7JTK - chains I and K of the 39 polymer chains in the assembly; structure by electron microscopy, 3.20 A resolution.

[Chain I]
Name: Flagellar radial spoke protein 5
Source organism: Chlamydomonas reinhardtii
Notes: EC 1.-.-.-
UniProt: Q27YU7 (RSP5_CHLRE); numbering as in UniProt (aligned over 1-521)
Amino-acid sequence (521 residues; each row starts with the number of its first residue):
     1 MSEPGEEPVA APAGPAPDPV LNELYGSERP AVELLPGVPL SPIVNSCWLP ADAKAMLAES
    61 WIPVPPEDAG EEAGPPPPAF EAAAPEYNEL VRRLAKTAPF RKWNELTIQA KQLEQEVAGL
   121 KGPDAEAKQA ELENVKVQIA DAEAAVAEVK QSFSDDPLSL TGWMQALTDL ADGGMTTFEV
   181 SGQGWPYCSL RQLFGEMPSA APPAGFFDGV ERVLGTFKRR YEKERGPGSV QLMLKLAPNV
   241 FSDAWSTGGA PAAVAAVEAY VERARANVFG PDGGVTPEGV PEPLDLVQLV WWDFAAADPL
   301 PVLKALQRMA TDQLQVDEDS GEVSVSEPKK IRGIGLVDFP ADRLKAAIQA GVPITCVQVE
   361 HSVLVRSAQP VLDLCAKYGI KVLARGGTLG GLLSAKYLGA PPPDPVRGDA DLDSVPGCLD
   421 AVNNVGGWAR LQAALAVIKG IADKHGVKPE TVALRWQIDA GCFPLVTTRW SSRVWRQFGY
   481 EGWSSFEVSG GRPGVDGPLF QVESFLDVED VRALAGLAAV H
Not modelled in the structure: 1-15, 64-77, 317-322, 519-521
UniProt features mapped onto this chain:
  - modified residue (Asymmetric dimethylarginine): Arg191, Arg366

[Chain K]
Name: Flagellar radial spoke protein 6
Source organism: Chlamydomonas reinhardtii
UniProt: Q01657 (RSP6_CHLRE); residues 1-459 here = UniProt positions 1-459
Amino-acid sequence (459 residues; row label = number of the first residue in the row):
     1 MAADVGQALA FLQQVKTTQG ASIYEGLKAA LAKVLEDRPV NAVEALETSV LSTPPAANLS
    61 VPLVPAASAA AAAAAVAKAS LFGDPEPVLD PESGEPIDPD APNEFECEDV EGDGDLLDGL
   121 GVGLGRQEMY AAMLAVKRLG EDAKRGVSTV RFFGKFFGTQ ADYYVFETTL QSNPDMPEAP
   181 EGTIPLEPYG EGVNAYIYFV SNTLGGPLQQ LPYVTPEQIK ASRLLRRYLT GRLDAPVSAF
   241 PAFPGNEANY LRALIARISA ATVCCPRGFF TADDDSAELS ANDEWVPLKG REMALPVNWS
   301 HRYAHLKGQG RTVTHKRDPP DEEEEPEKNF WTAEEMEAGP PPLATLDTDA PLPAATGDKV
   361 PPPAWSPVFA SASVTTRNQV AGVRSNRWPG AVCACAGRHF TSMYVGWGIK AGGEWSPCPP
   421 PPPVPQWGAP AAGVEGGQQL LLECNDLPPK PAPPEEEDE
Not modelled in the structure: 1-3, 320-329, 431-438, 450-459
UniProt features mapped onto this chain:
  - modified residue (Asymmetric dimethylarginine): Arg267, Arg398

[How chain I and chain K interact]
Contacting residue pairs (40):
  Lys54(I) - Glu92(K)  hydrogen bond (side chain-backbone)
  Lys54(I) - Ser93(K)
  Trp185(I) - Pro65(K)
  Trp185(I) - Ala66(K)
  Trp185(I) - Ser68(K)
  Trp185(I) - Ala69(K)
  Trp185(I) - Ala72(K)  hydrophobic
  Pro186(I) - Val64(K)  hydrophobic
  Tyr187(I) - Leu63(K)
  Leu190(I) - Val76(K)  hydrophobic
  Phe194(I) - Ala69(K)
  Phe194(I) - Ala73(K)  hydrophobic
  Phe194(I) - Val76(K)
  Pro198(I) - Ile97(K)  hydrophobic
  Ala200(I) - Ile97(K)  hydrophobic
  Ala200(I) - Asp98(K)
  Ala201(I) - Ile97(K)  hydrophobic
  Pro202(I) - Pro91(K)
  Pro202(I) - Ile97(K)
  Asp208(I) - Pro91(K)
  Arg212(I) - Glu92(K)  salt bridge
  Phe241(I) - Ala69(K)
  Phe241(I) - Ala70(K)  hydrophobic
  Phe241(I) - Ala73(K)  hydrophobic
  Phe241(I) - Pro207(K)
  Asp243(I) - Arg145(K)  salt bridge
  Asp243(I) - Pro207(K)
  Asp243(I) - Leu208(K)
  Ser246(I) - Pro207(K)
  Ser246(I) - Gln209(K)  hydrogen bond
  Thr247(I) - Arg145(K)
  Thr247(I) - Leu208(K)
  Trp292(I) - Ala69(K)
  Asp293(I) - Ala70(K)
  Asp420(I) - Pro62(K)
  Asp420(I) - Leu63(K)  hydrogen bond (side chain-backbone)
  Asn423(I) - Ser60(K)  hydrogen bond (backbone-side chain)
  Asn423(I) - Val61(K)
  Asn424(I) - Pro62(K)
  Gly426(I) - Ser60(K)  hydrogen bond (backbone-side chain)
Also at the interface, not in a pair above, chain I (26 interface residues in all): Arg191, Ser199, Ala204, Gly427
Also at the interface, not in a pair above, chain K (26 interface residues in all): Ala79, Val88, Asp100, Gly206

[In short]
The chain I/chain K interface involves 26 residues from each chain, with 5 hydrogen bonds and 2 salt bridges.
Polar pairs include Arg212(I)-Glu92(K), Asp243(I)-Arg145(K) and Lys54(I)-Glu92(K).
Chain I is Flagellar radial spoke protein 5 and chain K is Flagellar radial spoke protein 6, both from
Chlamydomonas reinhardtii; the structure, Radial spoke 1 isolated from Chlamydomonas reinhardtii, was
determined by electron microscopy together with 7JTS from the same study.
